Entry 7N61 (electron microscopy, 3.50 A resolution); this record covers chains 0K and Bf of the 139 polymer chains in the assembly.

[Chain 0K]
Name: FAP239
Organism: Chlamydomonas reinhardtii
Reference sequence: A0A2K3DV98 (A0A2K3DV98_CHLRE); residues 1-528 here = UniProt positions 1-528
Amino-acid sequence (528 residues; numbered 1 to 528; the number before each row is that of its first residue):
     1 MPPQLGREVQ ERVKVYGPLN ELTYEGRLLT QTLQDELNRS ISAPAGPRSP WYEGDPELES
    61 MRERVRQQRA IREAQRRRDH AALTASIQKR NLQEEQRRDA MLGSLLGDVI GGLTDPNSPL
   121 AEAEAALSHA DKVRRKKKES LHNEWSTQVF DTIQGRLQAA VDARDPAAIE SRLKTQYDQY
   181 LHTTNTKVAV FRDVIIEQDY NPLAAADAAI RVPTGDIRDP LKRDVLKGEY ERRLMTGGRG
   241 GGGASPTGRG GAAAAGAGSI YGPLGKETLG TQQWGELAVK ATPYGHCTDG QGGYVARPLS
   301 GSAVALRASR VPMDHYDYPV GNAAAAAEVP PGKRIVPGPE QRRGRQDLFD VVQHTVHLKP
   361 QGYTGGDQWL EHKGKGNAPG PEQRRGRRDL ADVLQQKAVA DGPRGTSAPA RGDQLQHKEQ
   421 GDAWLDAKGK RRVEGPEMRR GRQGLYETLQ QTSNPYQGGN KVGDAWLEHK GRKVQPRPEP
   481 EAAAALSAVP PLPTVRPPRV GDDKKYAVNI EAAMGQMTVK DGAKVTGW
Unresolved in the structure: 1-55, 222-528

[Chain Bf]
Name: Tubulin alpha
Organism: Chlamydomonas reinhardtii
Reference sequence: P09204 (TBA1_CHLRE); residue numbers follow UniProt; this construct covers 1-451
Amino-acid sequence (451 residues; numbered 1 to 451; the number before each row is that of its first residue):
     1 MREVISIHIG QAGIQVGNAC WELYCLEHGI QPDGQMPSDK TIGGGDDAFN TFFSETGAGK
    61 HVPRCIFLDL EPTVVDEVRT GTYRQLFHPE QLISGKEDAA NNFARGHYTI GKEIVDLALD
   121 RIRKLADNCT GLQGFLVFNA VGGGTGSGLG SLLLERLSVD YGKKSKLGFT VYPSPQVSTA
   181 VVEPYNSVLS THSLLEHTDV AVMLDNEAIY DICRRSLDIE RPTYTNLNRL IAQVISSLTA
   241 SLRFDGALNV DITEFQTNLV PYPRIHFMLS SYAPIISAEK AYHEQLSVAE ITNAAFEPAS
   301 MMVKCDPRHG KYMACCLMYR GDVVPKDVNA SVATIKTKRT IQFVDWCPTG FKCGINYQPP
   361 TVVPGGDLAK VQRAVCMISN STAIGEIFSR LDHKFDLMYA KRAFVHWYVG EGMEEGEFSE
   421 AREDLAALEK DFEEVGAESA EGAGEGEGEE Y
Unresolved in the structure: 38-45, 439-451
UniProt features mapped onto this chain:
  - active site: E254
  - binding site (GTP): Q11, E71, G144, T145, T179, N206, N228
  - binding site (Mg(2+)): E71
  - site: Y451 (Involved in polymerization)
  - modified residue: K40 (N6-acetyllysine)
Residues lining bound ligands: GTP (guanosine-5'-triphosphate): G10, Q11, A12, Q15, V16, D69, E71, D98, A99, A100, N101, A140, G142, G143, G144, T145, G146, V171, T179, E183, N206, Y224, L227, N228, I231

[Chain 0K / chain Bf interface]
Pairs across the interface (64; chain 0K residue first):
  L157(0K) - A437(Bf)  hydrophobic
  L157(0K) - E438(Bf)
  Q158(0K) - E434(Bf)  hydrogen bond
  V161(0K) - K430(Bf)
  V161(0K) - E434(Bf)
  R164(0K) - K430(Bf)  hydrogen bond (backbone-side chain)
  R164(0K) - E433(Bf)  salt bridge
  D165(0K) - K430(Bf)
  P166(0K) - K430(Bf)
  I169(0K) - K430(Bf)
  I169(0K) - E433(Bf)
  E170(0K) - R422(Bf)  salt bridge
  E170(0K) - E429(Bf)
  L173(0K) - S389(Bf)
  L173(0K) - E433(Bf)
  K174(0K) - R390(Bf)
  K174(0K) - H393(Bf)  hydrogen bond
  Q176(0K) - H309(Bf)  hydrogen bond (backbone-side chain)
  Q176(0K) - E386(Bf)
  Y177(0K) - P175(Bf)
  Y177(0K) - K304(Bf)  hydrogen bond (side chain-backbone)
  Y177(0K) - H309(Bf)
  Y177(0K) - E386(Bf)
  Y177(0K) - R390(Bf)
  D178(0K) - R390(Bf)  salt bridge
  Y180(0K) - K304(Bf)
  Y180(0K) - D306(Bf)
  Y180(0K) - H309(Bf)
  L181(0K) - Q176(Bf)
  L181(0K) - K304(Bf)
  L181(0K) - R390(Bf)
  N185(0K) - Q176(Bf)  hydrogen bond
  V188(0K) - R214(Bf)  hydrogen bond (backbone-side chain)
  V188(0K) - R215(Bf)  hydrogen bond (backbone-side chain)
  A189(0K) - R215(Bf)
  V190(0K) - R308(Bf)
  F191(0K) - R308(Bf)
  R192(0K) - N293(Bf)  hydrogen bond (side chain-backbone)
  R192(0K) - F296(Bf)  hydrogen bond (side chain-backbone)
  R192(0K) - E297(Bf)  salt bridge
  R192(0K) - P298(Bf)
  R192(0K) - R308(Bf)
  R192(0K) - K338(Bf)
  R192(0K) - T340(Bf)
  R192(0K) - I341(Bf)
  D193(0K) - R339(Bf)
  D193(0K) - T340(Bf)  hydrogen bond
  I195(0K) - R308(Bf)
  Y200(0K) - D306(Bf)  hydrogen bond
  Y200(0K) - R308(Bf)
  Y200(0K) - H309(Bf)  hydrogen bond
  P202(0K) - D306(Bf)
  P202(0K) - R308(Bf)
  P202(0K) - H309(Bf)
  L203(0K) - R339(Bf)
  A205(0K) - H309(Bf)
  A206(0K) - H309(Bf)
  I210(0K) - A437(Bf)  hydrophobic
  I210(0K) - E438(Bf)  hydrogen bond (backbone-backbone)
  R211(0K) - D345(Bf)  salt bridge
  R211(0K) - G436(Bf)
  R211(0K) - A437(Bf)
  R211(0K) - E438(Bf)  salt bridge
  V212(0K) - E438(Bf)
Other interface residues (no listed pair), chain 0K (34 interface residues in all): I153, Q154, T184
Other interface residues (no listed pair), chain Bf (33 interface residues in all): A299, C305, K311, G385

[Summary]
34 residues of chain 0K and 33 residues of chain Bf are in contact; the contacts include 14 hydrogen bonds and
6 salt bridges. Polar contacts include R164(0K)-E433(Bf), E170(0K)-R422(Bf) and D178(0K)-R390(Bf). Ligands of
chain Bf: GTP.
Chain 0K is FAP239 and chain Bf is Tubulin alpha, both from Chlamydomonas reinhardtii; the structure,
structure of C2 projections and MIPs, was determined by electron microscopy.
